7XK8 - chains B and C of the 5 polymer chains in the assembly; structure by electron microscopy, 3.30 A resolution.

[Chain B]
Molecule: Guanine nucleotide-binding protein G(I)/G(S)/G(T) subunit beta-1
Organism: Homo sapiens
UniProtKB: P62873 (GBB1_HUMAN); residue numbers follow UniProt; this construct covers 2-340
Sequence (351 residues; each row starts with the number of its first residue; numbers below 1 keep their minus sign (Met-10 is residue -10)):
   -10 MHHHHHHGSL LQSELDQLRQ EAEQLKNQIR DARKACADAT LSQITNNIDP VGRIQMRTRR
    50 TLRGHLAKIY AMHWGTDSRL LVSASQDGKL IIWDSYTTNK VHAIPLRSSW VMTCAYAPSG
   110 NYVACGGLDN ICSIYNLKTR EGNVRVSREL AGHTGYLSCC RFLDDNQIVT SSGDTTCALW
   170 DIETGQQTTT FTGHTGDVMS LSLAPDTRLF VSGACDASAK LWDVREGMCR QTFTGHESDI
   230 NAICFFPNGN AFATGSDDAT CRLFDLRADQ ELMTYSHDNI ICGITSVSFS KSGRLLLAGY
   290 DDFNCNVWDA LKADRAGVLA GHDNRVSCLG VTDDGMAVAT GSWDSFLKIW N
Disordered / not traced: -10 to 2
Differences from the reference sequence: expression tag (-10 to 1)
Swiss-Prot annotation at these positions:
  - modified residue: Ser2 (N-acetylserine), His266 (Phosphohistidine)
  - natural variant: Leu30 (L30F: In MRD42; uncertain significance), Arg52 (R52G: In MRD42), Gly64 (G64V: In MRD42), Asp76 (D76E: In MRD42; D76G: In MRD42), Gly77 (G77S: In MRD42), Lys78 (K78R: In MRD42), Ile80 (I80N: In MRD42; I80T: In MRD42), His91 (H91R: In MRD42; uncertain significance), Ala92 (A92T: In MRD42), Pro94 (P94S: In MRD42), Leu95 (L95P: In MRD42), Arg96 (R96L: In MRD42), 5 further natural variant entries in UniProt

[Chain C]
Molecule: Guanine nucleotide-binding protein G(I)/G(S)/G(O) subunit gamma-2
Organism: Homo sapiens
UniProtKB: P59768 (GBG2_HUMAN); numbering as in UniProt (aligned over 1-71)
Sequence (71 residues; numbered 1 to 71; the number before each row is that of its first residue):
     1 MASNNTASIA QARKLVEQLK MEANIDRIKV SKAAADLMAY CEAHAKEDPL LTPVPASENP
    61 FREKKFFCAI L
Disordered / not traced: 1-10, 64-71
Swiss-Prot annotation at these positions:
  - modified residue: Ala2 (N-acetylalanine), Cys68 (Cysteine methyl ester)
  - lipidation: Cys68 (S-geranylgeranyl cysteine)

[Interface between chain B and chain C]
Residue-residue contacts - 54 pairs, chain B then chain C:
  Ile18(B) - Glu22(C)
  Arg22(B) - Arg27(C)
  Cys25(B) - Arg27(C)
  Cys25(B) - Val30(C)
  Ala26(B) - Val30(C)  hydrophobic
  Ala28(B) - Val30(C)
  Ala28(B) - Ser31(C)
  Leu30(B) - Ala34(C)  hydrophobic
  Ile33(B) - Met38(C)  hydrophobic
  Arg49(B) - Arg62(C)  hydrogen bond (side chain-backbone)
  Ser84(B) - Phe61(C)
  Tyr85(B) - Pro60(C)
  Tyr85(B) - Phe61(C)  hydrophobic
  Cys218(B) - Gln18(C)
  Cys218(B) - Met21(C)
  Arg219(B) - Met21(C)
  Arg219(B) - Glu22(C)
  Arg219(B) - Ile25(C)
  Gln220(B) - Glu22(C)  hydrogen bond
  Gln220(B) - Ile25(C)
  Phe235(B) - Leu37(C)  hydrophobic
  Phe235(B) - Tyr40(C)  hydrophobic
  Phe235(B) - Cys41(C)  hydrophobic
  Pro236(B) - Tyr40(C)  hydrogen bond (backbone-side chain)
  Asn237(B) - Asp36(C)  hydrogen bond
  Asn237(B) - Tyr40(C)
  Arg256(B) - Arg27(C)
  Arg256(B) - Ile28(C)
  Ala257(B) - Arg27(C)
  Asp258(B) - Arg27(C)
  Gln259(B) - Val30(C)
  Ser279(B) - Asp48(C)  hydrogen bond
  Ser279(B) - Leu50(C)
  Lys280(B) - His44(C)
  Lys280(B) - Glu47(C)
  Lys280(B) - Asp48(C)
  Ser281(B) - Tyr40(C)
  Ser281(B) - Cys41(C)
  Ser281(B) - His44(C)
  Ser281(B) - Asp48(C)  hydrogen bond
  Ser281(B) - Leu51(C)
  Gly282(B) - Cys41(C)
  Arg283(B) - Cys41(C)
  Leu284(B) - Leu51(C)  hydrophobic
  Leu300(B) - Cys41(C)  hydrophobic
  Asp323(B) - Pro49(C)
  Gly324(B) - Pro49(C)
  Gly324(B) - Leu50(C)
  Met325(B) - Pro49(C)
  Ala326(B) - Phe61(C)  hydrophobic
  Val327(B) - Leu50(C)  hydrophobic
  Ile338(B) - Phe61(C)  hydrophobic
  Asn340(B) - Leu50(C)
  Asn340(B) - Asn59(C)
Other interface residues (no listed pair), chain B (47 interface residues in all): Leu7, Ala11, Leu14, Ala21, Asp27, Val40, Ile43, Arg48, Thr221, Asn239, Ala240, Leu252, Val320
Other interface residues (no listed pair), chain C (31 interface residues in all): Val16, Leu19, Ala23, Asp26, Lys29, Ala33, Ala45

[Summary]
47 residues of chain B and 31 residues of chain C are in contact, with 6 hydrogen bonds. Among the polar pairs
are Arg49(B)-Arg62(C), Gln220(B)-Glu22(C) and Pro236(B)-Tyr40(C).
Chain B is Guanine nucleotide-binding protein G(I)/G(S)/G(T) subunit beta-1 and chain C is Guanine
nucleotide-binding protein G(I)/G(S)/G(O) subunit gamma-2, both from Homo sapiens; the structure, Cryo-EM
structure of the Neuromedin U receptor 2 (NMUR2) in complex with G Protein and its ..., was determined by
electron microscopy.
